Entry 7QJ2 (electron microscopy, 8.60 A resolution (very low resolution: no residue pairs are listed; an interface is given only as per-side residue counts)); this record covers chains H and V of the 22 polymer chains in the assembly.

Chain H:
Protein: Gamma-tubulin complex component 3
From: Homo sapiens
UniProtKB: Q96CW5 (GCP3_HUMAN); residue numbers follow UniProt; this construct covers 1-907
Sequence (907 residues; numbered 1 to 907; the number before each row is that of its first residue):
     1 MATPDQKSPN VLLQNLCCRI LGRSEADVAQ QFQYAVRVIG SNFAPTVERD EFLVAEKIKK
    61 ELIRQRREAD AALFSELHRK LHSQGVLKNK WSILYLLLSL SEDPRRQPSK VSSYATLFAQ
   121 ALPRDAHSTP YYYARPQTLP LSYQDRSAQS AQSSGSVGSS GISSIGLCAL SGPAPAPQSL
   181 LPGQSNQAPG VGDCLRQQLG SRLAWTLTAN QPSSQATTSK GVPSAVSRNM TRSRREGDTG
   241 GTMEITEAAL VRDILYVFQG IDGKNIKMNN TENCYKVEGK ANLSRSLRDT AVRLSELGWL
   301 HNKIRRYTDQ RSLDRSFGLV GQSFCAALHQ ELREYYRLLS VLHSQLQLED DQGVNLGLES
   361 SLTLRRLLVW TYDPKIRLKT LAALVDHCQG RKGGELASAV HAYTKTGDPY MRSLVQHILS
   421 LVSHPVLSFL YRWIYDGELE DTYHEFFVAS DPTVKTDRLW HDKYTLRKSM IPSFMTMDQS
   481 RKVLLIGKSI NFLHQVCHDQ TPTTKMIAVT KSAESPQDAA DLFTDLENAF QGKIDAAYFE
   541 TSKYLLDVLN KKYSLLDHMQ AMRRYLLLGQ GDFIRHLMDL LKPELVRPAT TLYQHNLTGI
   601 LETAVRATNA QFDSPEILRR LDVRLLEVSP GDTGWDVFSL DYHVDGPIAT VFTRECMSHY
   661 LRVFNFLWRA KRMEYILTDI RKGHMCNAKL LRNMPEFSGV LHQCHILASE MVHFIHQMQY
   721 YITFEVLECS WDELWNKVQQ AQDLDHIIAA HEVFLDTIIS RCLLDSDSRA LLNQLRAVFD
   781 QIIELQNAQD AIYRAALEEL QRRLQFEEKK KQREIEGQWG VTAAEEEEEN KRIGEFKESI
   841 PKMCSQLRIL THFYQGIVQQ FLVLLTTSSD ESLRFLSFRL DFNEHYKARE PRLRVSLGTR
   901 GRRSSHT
Unresolved in the structure: 1-244, 279-284, 348-360, 506-523, 812-826, 891-907
Swiss-Prot annotation at these positions:
  - modified residue: A2 (N-acetylalanine), S113 (Phosphoserine)

Chain V:
Protein: Tubulin gamma-1 chain
From: Homo sapiens
UniProtKB: P23258 (TBG1_HUMAN); residues 1-451 here = UniProt positions 1-451
Sequence (451 residues; each row starts with the number of its first residue):
     1 MPREIITLQL GQCGNQIGFE FWKQLCAEHG ISPEGIVEEF ATEGTDRKDV FFYQADDEHY
    61 IPRAVLLDLE PRVIHSILNS PYAKLYNPEN IYLSEHGGGA GNNWASGFSQ GEKIHEDIFD
   121 IIDREADGSD SLEGFVLCHS IAGGTGSGLG SYLLERLNDR YPKKLVQTYS VFPNQDEMSD
   181 VVVQPYNSLL TLKRLTQNAD CVVVLDNTAL NRIATDRLHI QNPSFSQINQ LVSTIMSAST
   241 TTLRYPGYMN NDLIGLIASL IPTPRLHFLM TGYTPLTTDQ SVASVRKTTV LDVMRRLLQP
   301 KNVMVSTGRD RQTNHCYIAI LNIIQGEVDP TQVHKSLQRI RERKLANFIP WGPASIQVAL
   361 SRKSPYLPSA HRVSGLMMAN HTSISSLFER TCRQYDKLRK REAFLEQFRK EDMFKDNFDE
   421 MDTSREIVQQ LIDEYHAATR PDYISWGTQE Q
Unresolved in the structure: 1-2, 42-44, 94-100, 178-179, 280-286, 307-312, 448-451
Swiss-Prot annotation at these positions:
  - binding site (GTP): A142 to G148
  - modified residue: S131 (Phosphoserine)
  - natural variant: Y92 (Y92C: In CDCBM4), T331 (T331P: In CDCBM4), L387 (L387P: In CDCBM4)

How chain H and chain V interact:
At this resolution (9 A) residue pairs are not listed: 43 residues of chain H and 45 of chain V lie at the interface.

In short:
43 residues of chain H and 45 residues of chain V are in contact. UniProt lists 7 GTP-binding residues on
chain V.
Chain H is Gamma-tubulin complex component 3 and chain V is Tubulin gamma-1 chain, both from Homo sapiens; the
structure, Structure of recombinant human gamma-Tubulin Ring Complex 8-spoked assembly intermediate (spokes
5-12), was determined by electron microscopy together with 7QJ0, 7QJ1, 7QJ3, 7QJ4, 7QJD and 7QJE from the same
study.
